PDB entry 8K9E | electron microscopy, 3.33 A resolution | chains B and E of the 8 polymer chains in the assembly

# Chain B
Molecule: Fe-S-cluster-containing hydrogenase components 1-like protein
Organism: Chloroflexus aurantiacus (strain ATCC 29366 / DSM 635 / J-10-fl)
Reference sequence: A9WEV3 (A9WEV3_CHLAA); residues 1-1029 here = UniProt positions 1-1029
Chain sequence (1029 residues; row label = number of the first residue in the row):
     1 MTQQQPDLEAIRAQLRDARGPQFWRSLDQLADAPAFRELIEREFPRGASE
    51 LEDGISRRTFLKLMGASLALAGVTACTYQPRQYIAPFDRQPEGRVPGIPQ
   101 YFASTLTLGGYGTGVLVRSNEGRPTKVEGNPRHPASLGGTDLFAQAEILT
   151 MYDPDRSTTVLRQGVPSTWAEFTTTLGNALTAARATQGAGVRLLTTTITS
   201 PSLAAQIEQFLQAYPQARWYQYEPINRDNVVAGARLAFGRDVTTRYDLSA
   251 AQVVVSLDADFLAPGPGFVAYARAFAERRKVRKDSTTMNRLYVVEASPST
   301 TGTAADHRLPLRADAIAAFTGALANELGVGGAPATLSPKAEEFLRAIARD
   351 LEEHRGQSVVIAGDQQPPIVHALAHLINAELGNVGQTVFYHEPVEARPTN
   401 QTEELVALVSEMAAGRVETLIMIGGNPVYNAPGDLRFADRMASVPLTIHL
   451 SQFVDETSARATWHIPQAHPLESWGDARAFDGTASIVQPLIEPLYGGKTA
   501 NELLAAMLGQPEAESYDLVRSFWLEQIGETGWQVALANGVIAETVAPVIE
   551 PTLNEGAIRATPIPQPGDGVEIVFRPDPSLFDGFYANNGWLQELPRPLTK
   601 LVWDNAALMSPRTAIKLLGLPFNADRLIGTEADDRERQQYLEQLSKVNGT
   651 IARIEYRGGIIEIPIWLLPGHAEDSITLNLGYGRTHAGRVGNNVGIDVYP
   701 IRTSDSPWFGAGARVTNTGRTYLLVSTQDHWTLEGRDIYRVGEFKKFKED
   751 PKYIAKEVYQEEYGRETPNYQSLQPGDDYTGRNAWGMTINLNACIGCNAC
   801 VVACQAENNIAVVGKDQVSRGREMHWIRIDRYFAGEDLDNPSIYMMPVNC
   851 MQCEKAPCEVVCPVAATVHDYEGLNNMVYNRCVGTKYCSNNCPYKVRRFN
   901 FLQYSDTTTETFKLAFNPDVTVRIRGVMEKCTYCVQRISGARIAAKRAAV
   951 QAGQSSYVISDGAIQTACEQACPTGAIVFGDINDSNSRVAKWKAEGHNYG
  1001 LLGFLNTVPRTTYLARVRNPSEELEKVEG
Disordered / not traced: 1-75, 1027-1029
Bound ions: 4Fe-4S cluster Fe site 1: Cys794, Cys797, Cys800, Cys972; 4Fe-4S cluster Fe site 2: Cys804, Cys931, Cys934, Cys968; 4Fe-4S cluster Fe site 3: Cys850, Cys853, Cys858, Cys892; 3Fe-4S cluster Fe: Cys862, Cys882, Cys888
Residues lining bound ligands:
  - 3Fe-4S cluster (F3S): Val861, Cys862, Pro863, Val864, Ala866, Thr867, Met877, Cys882, Val883, Gly884, Thr885, Lys886, Tyr887, Cys888, Arg897, Phe899, Met928
  - heme c (HEC), molecule 1: Tyr78, Ala865, Val868, Val878, Asn880, Arg881
  - heme c (HEC), molecule 2: Arg942, Ile943, Lys946
  - 4Fe-4S cluster (SF4), molecule 1: Met787, Cys804, Asn808, Trp826, Ile827, Asn849, Cys931, Thr932, Tyr933, Cys934, Thr966, Ala967, Cys968
  - 4Fe-4S cluster (SF4), molecule 2: Cys794, Ile795, Gly796, Cys797, Asn798, Ala799, Cys800, Ile829, Pro847, Cys972, Pro973, Thr974, Ile977
  - 4Fe-4S cluster (SF4), molecule 3: Cys850, Met851, Gln852, Cys853, Ala856, Pro857, Cys858, Asn875, Cys892, Pro893, Tyr894, Val896, Arg897, Lys930
What the authors report for this chain:
  - post-translational modification sites: Cys76

# Chain E
Molecule: Cytochrome c domain-containing protein
Organism: Chloroflexus aurantiacus (strain ATCC 29366 / DSM 635 / J-10-fl)
Reference sequence: A9WEV6 (A9WEV6_CHLAA); residue numbers follow UniProt; this construct covers 1-205
Chain sequence (205 residues; row label = number of the first residue in the row):
     1 MQKPRLTSRMIRFGWVGLLVLLLTACHQDMYDQQKYTTYEPSSFFADGRS
    51 SRPNVPGTTPFEVVKTDEFLYTGLIDGQEVDAMPFPVTKDLLLRGQLKYN
   101 IYCAVCHGEAGYGASMVAERGGIVPANFHQQRLREAPLSHFFVVITNGVY
   151 RGDPENGGYQSMYGYASRITPEDRWAIAAYIRALQLSQNATIDDVPPDQR
   201 AQLGN
Disordered / not traced: 1-25, 190-205
Covalent attachments: heme c (HEC) linked to Cys103, Cys106
Bound ions: heme c Fe: His107, Met162
Residues lining bound ligands: heme c (HEC): Tyr102, Val105, His107, Ile123, Val124, Pro125, Ala126, Phe128, Arg132, Leu133, His140, Phe141, Val144, Ile145, Val149, Tyr150, Ser161, Met162, Tyr165, Ile169, Ile177, Ile181
What the authors report for this chain:
  - post-translational modification sites: Cys26
  - specificity-determining residues: Val149 to Gly158 (proposed by the authors, not directly observed)

# Chain B / chain E interface
Pairs across the interface (85):
  Tyr78(B) - Gln28(E)
  Tyr78(B) - Tyr31(E)  hydrogen bond
  Gln79(B) - Gln28(E)
  Gln79(B) - Tyr31(E)
  Gln79(B) - Asp32(E)  hydrogen bond
  Pro80(B) - Gln28(E)
  Pro80(B) - Asp32(E)
  Gln82(B) - Asp32(E)  hydrogen bond
  Tyr83(B) - Pro41(E)
  Ile84(B) - Tyr39(E)  hydrophobic
  Ala85(B) - Tyr39(E)  hydrogen bond (backbone-backbone)
  Pro86(B) - Arg49(E)  hydrogen bond (backbone-side chain)
  Phe87(B) - Arg49(E)
  Phe87(B) - Ser51(E)
  Phe87(B) - Arg52(E)
  Asp88(B) - Arg49(E)  salt bridge
  Gln90(B) - Tyr39(E)  hydrogen bond
  Gln90(B) - Ser167(E)
  Pro91(B) - Asn54(E)
  Glu92(B) - Asn54(E)
  Glu92(B) - Ser167(E)
  Gly93(B) - Asn54(E)
  Arg94(B) - Arg52(E)  hydrogen bond (side chain-backbone)
  Arg94(B) - Asn54(E)  hydrogen bond
  Pro96(B) - Tyr39(E)
  Gln100(B) - Pro60(E)
  Tyr101(B) - Pro60(E)
  Tyr101(B) - Phe61(E)  hydrogen bond (backbone-backbone)
  Phe102(B) - Thr58(E)
  Phe102(B) - Thr59(E)
  Phe102(B) - Pro60(E)  hydrophobic
  Ala103(B) - Phe61(E)  hydrophobic
  Leu116(B) - Phe61(E)  hydrophobic
  Glu121(B) - Thr38(E)
  Glu121(B) - Ser51(E)  hydrogen bond
  Glu121(B) - Arg52(E)  hydrogen bond (backbone-backbone)
  Arg123(B) - Tyr36(E)  hydrogen bond (side chain-backbone)
  Arg123(B) - Ser50(E)
  Asn130(B) - Phe61(E)
  Arg132(B) - Phe61(E)
  Arg132(B) - Glu62(E)  salt bridge
  Trp474(B) - Gly57(E)
  Trp474(B) - Thr58(E)
  Gln488(B) - Thr58(E)
  Gln488(B) - Thr59(E)  hydrogen bond (side chain-backbone)
  Pro489(B) - Val55(E)  hydrophobic
  Pro489(B) - Thr58(E)
  Leu490(B) - Val55(E)
  Ile491(B) - Val55(E)  hydrophobic
  Glu492(B) - Val55(E)
  Glu492(B) - Pro56(E)
  Leu494(B) - Phe45(E)  hydrophobic
  Tyr495(B) - Phe44(E)  hydrophobic
  Tyr516(B) - Gly57(E)
  Thr530(B) - Thr66(E)
  Gln533(B) - Thr59(E)
  Gln533(B) - Lys65(E)
  Leu536(B) - Gly57(E)
  Leu536(B) - Thr59(E)
  Ala537(B) - Thr59(E)
  Ala537(B) - Phe61(E)
  Ala537(B) - Glu62(E)  hydrogen bond (backbone-backbone)
  Ala537(B) - Val63(E)
  Ala537(B) - Val64(E)
  Ser905(B) - Gln34(E)
  Asp906(B) - Gln34(E)
  Thr907(B) - Gln34(E)
  Glu910(B) - Tyr36(E)  hydrogen bond
  Lys913(B) - Gln34(E)
  Lys913(B) - Lys35(E)
  Lys913(B) - Tyr36(E)
  Leu914(B) - Tyr36(E)  hydrophobic
  Leu914(B) - Phe44(E)  hydrophobic
  Leu914(B) - Phe45(E)  hydrophobic
  Phe916(B) - Lys35(E)
  Asn917(B) - Lys35(E)
  Pro918(B) - Lys35(E)  hydrogen bond (backbone-side chain)
  Val920(B) - Lys35(E)
  Thr921(B) - Gln33(E)
  Thr921(B) - Lys35(E)
  Val922(B) - Met30(E)
  Val922(B) - Gln33(E)  hydrogen bond (backbone-side chain)
  Val922(B) - Gln34(E)
  Ile924(B) - Asp29(E)
  Ile924(B) - Met30(E)  hydrophobic
Other interface residues (no listed pair), chain B (63 interface residues in all): Thr77, Gly97, Asn120, Gly122, Val534, Asn538, Gly539, Tyr879, Asn880, Thr911, Arg923, Val927
Other interface residues (no listed pair), chain E (36 interface residues in all): Thr37, Ser43, Gly48, Pro53

# Overview
63 residues of chain B face 36 of chain E across their interface; the contacts include 17 hydrogen bonds and 2
salt bridges. Among the polar pairs are Asp88(B)-Arg49(E), Arg132(B)-Glu62(E) and Tyr78(B)-Tyr31(E). Chain B
binds heme c, 3 copies of 4Fe-4S cluster and 3Fe-4S cluster. From the paper: the specificity determinant
Val149(E); modification sites Cys76(B) and Cys26(E).
Here chain B is Fe-S-cluster-containing hydrogenase components 1-like protein and chain E is Cytochrome c
domain-containing protein, both from Chloroflexus aurantiacus (strain ATCC 29366 / DSM 635 / J-10-fl). Entry
8K9E (Cryo-EM structure of the photosynthetic alternative complex III from Chloroflexus aurantiacus at 3.3
angstrom) was determined by electron microscopy (same publication as 8K9F and 8X2J).
